4P7T - chains B and C of the 6 polymer chains in the assembly; structure by X-ray diffraction, 1.72 A resolution.

Chain B (and C):
Protein: Polyhedral bodies
From: Citrobacter freundii
Notes: chain C of this document is another copy of the same molecule, construct and numbering; everything in this record applies to it too
UniProt: B1VB62 (B1VB62_CITFR); residue numbers follow UniProt; this construct covers 1-92
Chain sequence (115 residues; row label = number of the first residue in the row; numbers below 1 keep their minus sign (Gly-1 is residue -1)):
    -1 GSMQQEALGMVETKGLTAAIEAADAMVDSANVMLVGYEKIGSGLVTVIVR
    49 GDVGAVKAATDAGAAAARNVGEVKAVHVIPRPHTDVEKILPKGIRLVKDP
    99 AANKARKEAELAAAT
Unresolved in the structure: -1 to 3, 90-113 (chain C: -1 to 5, 80-113)
Sequence notes: expression tag (-1 to 0, 93-113); engineered mutation Asp26 (Lys in B1VB62)

Interface between chain B and chain C:
Pairs across the interface (25):
  Gly13(B) - Glu10(C)
  Gly13(B) - Ile38(C)
  Leu14(B) - Glu10(C)  hydrogen bond (backbone-side chain)
  Leu14(B) - Glu36(C)
  Leu14(B) - Ile38(C)
  Leu14(B) - Thr44(C)
  Thr15(B) - Met8(C)
  Thr15(B) - Glu10(C)  hydrogen bond
  Thr15(B) - Thr44(C)
  Thr15(B) - Ala73(C)
  Thr15(B) - His75(C)
  Ile18(B) - Met8(C)  hydrophobic
  Ile18(B) - Ile77(C)  hydrophobic
  Glu19(B) - His75(C)  salt bridge
  Glu19(B) - Ile77(C)
  Asp22(B) - Ile77(C)
  Lys37(B) - Glu36(C)  salt bridge
  Lys37(B) - Lys37(C)  hydrogen bond (side chain-backbone)
  Gly39(B) - Ile38(C)
  Ser40(B) - Ile38(C)
  Ser40(B) - Ser40(C)
  Gly41(B) - Ile38(C)  hydrogen bond (backbone-backbone)
  Gly41(B) - Gly39(C)
  Gly41(B) - Ser40(C)
  Val43(B) - Ile38(C)  hydrophobic
Also at the interface, not in a pair above, chain B (14 interface residues in all): Lys12, Leu42, Val68
Also at the interface, not in a pair above, chain C (12 interface residues in all): Leu42

In short:
The interface between chain B and chain C involves 14 residues on one side and 12 on the other; the contacts
include 4 hydrogen bonds and 2 salt bridges. Among the polar pairs are Glu19(B)-His75(C), Lys37(B)-Glu36(C)
and Leu14(B)-Glu10(C).
Both chains are Polyhedral bodies (Citrobacter freundii). Entry 4P7T (Structural insights into higher-order
assembly and function of the bacterial microcompartment protein PduA) was determined by X-ray diffraction
together with 4P7V from the same study.
